7N1M - chains A and B; structure by X-ray diffraction, 1.96 A resolution.

# Chain A (and B)
Protein: Beta-lactamase OXA-935
From: Pseudomonas aeruginosa
Notes: chain B of this document is another copy of the same molecule, construct and numbering; everything in this record applies to it too
Chain sequence (248 residues; row label = number of the first residue in the row):
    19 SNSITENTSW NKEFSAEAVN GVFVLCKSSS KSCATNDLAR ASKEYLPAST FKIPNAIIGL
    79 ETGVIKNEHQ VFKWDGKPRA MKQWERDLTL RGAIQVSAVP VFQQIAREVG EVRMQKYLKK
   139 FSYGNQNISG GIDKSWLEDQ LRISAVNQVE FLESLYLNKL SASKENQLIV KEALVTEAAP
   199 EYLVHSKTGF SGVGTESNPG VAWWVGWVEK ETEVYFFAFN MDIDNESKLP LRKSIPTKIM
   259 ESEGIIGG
Disordered / not traced: 146-151, 266 (chain B: 144-154, 266)
Cystine bridges: Cys44-Cys51
From the paper describing this entry:
  - conformationally variable residues (order/disorder transition): Ser153
  - catalytic residues: Ser67 (by similarity / conservation)

# Chain A / chain B interface
Residue-residue contacts (51):
  Glu86(A) with Asn176(B), hydrogen bond; Leu186(B); Lys189(B), salt bridge
  His87(A) with Tyr174(B), hydrogen bond (side chain-backbone); Leu175(B); Asn176(B)
  Arg104(A) with Glu229(B), salt bridge
  Asp105(A) with Thr230(B)
  Leu106(A) with Thr230(B)
  Thr107(A) with Glu229(B); Thr230(B)
  Arg109(A) with Ala197(B), hydrogen bond (side chain-backbone); Pro198(B); Tyr200(B), hydrogen bond (side chain-backbone); Leu201(B)
  Gln113(A) with Pro198(B)
  Tyr174(A) with His87(B), hydrogen bond (backbone-side chain)
  Leu175(A) with His87(B)
  Asn176(A) with Glu86(B), hydrogen bond
  Lys182(A) with Glu183(B)
  Glu183(A) with Lys182(B); Leu186(B)
  Leu186(A) with Glu86(B); Glu183(B)
  Lys189(A) with Glu86(B), salt bridge; Glu190(B)
  Glu190(A) with Glu190(B), hydrogen bond (backbone-side chain); His203(B), salt bridge; Glu227(B)
  Val193(A) with Ala196(B), hydrophobic; Leu201(B), hydrophobic
  Thr194(A) with Ala196(B)
  Glu195(A) with Ala196(B)
  Ala196(A) with Val193(B), hydrophobic; Thr194(B); Glu195(B)
  Ala197(A) with Arg109(B), hydrogen bond (backbone-side chain); Gln113(B)
  Pro198(A) with Arg109(B); Gln113(B)
  Tyr200(A) with Arg109(B)
  Leu201(A) with Arg109(B); Val193(B), hydrophobic
  His203(A) with Glu190(B), salt bridge
  Glu227(A) with Glu190(B)
  Glu229(A) with Arg104(B), salt bridge; Thr107(B)
  Thr230(A) with Val89(B); Asp105(B); Leu106(B); Thr107(B)
Interface residues without a listed pair, chain A (31 interface residues in all): Val89, Ile187, Glu199
Interface residues without a listed pair, chain B (31 interface residues in all): Ile187, Glu199

# Overview
The chain A/chain B interface involves 31 residues from each chain, with 8 hydrogen bonds and 6 salt bridges.
Polar pairs include Glu86(A)-Lys189(B), Arg104(A)-Glu229(B) and Glu190(A)-His203(B). From the paper: the
catalytic residue Ser67(A); conformational variability at Ser153(A).
Chain A and chain B are both Beta-lactamase OXA-935 (Pseudomonas aeruginosa); the structure, Crystal Structure
of the Class D Beta-lactamase OXA-935 from Pseudomonas aeruginosa, Orthorhombic Crystal Form, was determined
by X-ray diffraction, deposited together with 7L5R and 7L5V.
